8TES - chains E and G of the 24 polymer chains in the assembly; structure by electron microscopy, 3.27 A resolution.

Chain E:
Molecule: Capsid vertex component 2
Organism: Human herpesvirus 5 strain AD169
Reference sequence: P16726 (CVC2_HCMVA); numbering as in UniProt (aligned over 1-642)
Sequence (642 residues; each row starts with the number of its first residue):
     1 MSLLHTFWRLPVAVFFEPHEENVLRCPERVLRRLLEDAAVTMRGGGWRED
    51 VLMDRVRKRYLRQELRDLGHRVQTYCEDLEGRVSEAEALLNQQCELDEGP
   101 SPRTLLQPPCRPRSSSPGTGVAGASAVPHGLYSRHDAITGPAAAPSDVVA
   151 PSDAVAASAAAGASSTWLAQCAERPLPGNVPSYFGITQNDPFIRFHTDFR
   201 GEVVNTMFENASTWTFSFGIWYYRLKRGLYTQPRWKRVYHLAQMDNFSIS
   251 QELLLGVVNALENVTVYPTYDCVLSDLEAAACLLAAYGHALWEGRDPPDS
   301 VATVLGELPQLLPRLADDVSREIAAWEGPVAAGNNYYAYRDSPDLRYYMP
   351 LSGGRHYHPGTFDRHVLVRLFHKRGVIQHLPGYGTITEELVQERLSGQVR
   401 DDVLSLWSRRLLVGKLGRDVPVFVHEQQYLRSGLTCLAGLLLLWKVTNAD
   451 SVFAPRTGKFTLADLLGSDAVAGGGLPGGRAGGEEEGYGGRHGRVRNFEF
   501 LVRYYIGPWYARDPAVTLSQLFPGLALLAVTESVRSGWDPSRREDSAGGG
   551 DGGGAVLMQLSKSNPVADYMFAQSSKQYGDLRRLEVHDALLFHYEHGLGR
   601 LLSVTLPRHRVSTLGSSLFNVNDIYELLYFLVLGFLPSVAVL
Disordered / not traced: 1-11, 96-642

Chain G:
Molecule: Capsid vertex component 1
Organism: Human herpesvirus 5 strain AD169
Reference sequence: P16799 (CVC1_HCMVA); residues 1-594 here = UniProt positions 1-594
Sequence (594 residues; each row starts with the number of its first residue):
     1 METHLYSDLAFEARFADDEQLPLHLVLDQEVLSNEEAETLRYVYYRNVDS
    51 AGRSTGRAPGGDEDDAPASDDAEDAVGGDRAFDRERRTWQRACFRVLPRP
   101 LELLDYLRQSGLTVTLEKEQRVRMFYAVFTTLGLRCPDNRLSGAQTLHLR
   151 LVWPDGSYRDWEFLARDLLREEMEANKRDRQHQLATTTNHRRRGGLRNNL
   201 DNGSDRRLPEAAVASLETAVSTPFFEIPNGAGTSSANGDGRFSNLEQRVA
   251 RLLRGDEEFIYHAGPLEPPSKIRGHELVQLRLDVNPDLMYATDPHDRDEV
   301 ARTDEWKGAGVSRLREVWDVQHRVRLRVLWYVNSFWRSRELSYDDHEVEL
   351 YRALDAYRARIAVEYVLIRAVRDEIYAVLRRDGGALPQRFACHVSRNMSW
   401 RVVWELCRHALALWMDWADVRSCIIKALTPRLSRGAAAAAQRARRQRERS
   451 APKPQELLFGPRNESGPPAEQTWYADVVRCVRAQVDLGVEVRAARCPRTG
   501 LWIVRDRRGRLRRWLSQPEVCVLYVTPDLDFYWVLPGGFAVSSRVTLHGL
   551 AQRALRDRFQNFEAVLARGMHVEAGRQEPETPRVSGRRLPFDDL
Disordered / not traced: 177-297, 593-594

How chain E and chain G interact:
Pairs across the interface (68):
  Phe15(E) - His393(G)
  Phe15(E) - Val394(G)
  Phe15(E) - Ser395(G)
  Phe16(E) - His393(G)
  Phe16(E) - Val394(G)  hydrogen bond (backbone-backbone)
  Phe16(E) - Arg396(G)
  Glu17(E) - His393(G)
  Pro18(E) - Gln388(G)
  Pro18(E) - Ala391(G)  hydrophobic
  Pro18(E) - Cys392(G)
  Pro18(E) - His393(G)
  Pro18(E) - Thr499(G)
  Pro18(E) - Leu501(G)  hydrophobic
  His19(E) - Gln388(G)  hydrogen bond (backbone-side chain)
  His19(E) - Leu501(G)
  Glu20(E) - Arg389(G)  hydrogen bond (backbone-side chain)
  Asn22(E) - Pro387(G)
  Asn22(E) - Gln388(G)  hydrogen bond
  Asn22(E) - Phe539(G)
  Val23(E) - Leu386(G)
  Val23(E) - Pro387(G)
  Leu24(E) - Gly384(G)
  Leu24(E) - Ala385(G)
  Leu24(E) - Leu386(G)  hydrogen bond (backbone-backbone)
  Leu24(E) - Trp400(G)  hydrophobic
  Leu24(E) - Trp404(G)
  Leu24(E) - Phe539(G)  hydrophobic
  Arg25(E) - Gly384(G)
  Arg25(E) - Trp404(G)  hydrogen bond (backbone-side chain)
  Cys26(E) - Gly384(G)  hydrogen bond (backbone-backbone)
  Cys26(E) - Trp404(G)  hydrophobic
  Pro27(E) - Arg401(G)
  Val30(E) - Trp404(G)  hydrophobic
  Leu31(E) - Leu379(G)
  Leu31(E) - Gly383(G)
  Arg33(E) - Glu405(G)  salt bridge
  Arg33(E) - Arg408(G)
  Leu34(E) - Tyr376(G)
  Leu34(E) - Leu379(G)  hydrophobic
  Leu34(E) - Arg408(G)
  Leu35(E) - Arg380(G)
  Asp37(E) - Arg408(G)  salt bridge
  Ala38(E) - Tyr376(G)  hydrophobic
  Thr41(E) - Arg372(G)
  Met42(E) - Arg372(G)
  Met42(E) - Asp373(G)
  Trp47(E) - Arg358(G)
  Trp47(E) - Arg369(G)
  Arg48(E) - Tyr365(G)
  Arg48(E) - Met415(G)  hydrogen bond (side chain-backbone)
  Arg48(E) - Asp416(G)  hydrogen bond (side chain-backbone)
  Glu49(E) - Arg358(G)
  Glu49(E) - Ala362(G)
  Glu49(E) - Tyr365(G)
  Glu49(E) - Arg369(G)  salt bridge
  Asp50(E) - Arg358(G)  salt bridge
  Leu52(E) - Ile361(G)  hydrophobic
  Leu52(E) - Tyr365(G)  hydrophobic
  Met53(E) - Tyr357(G)  hydrophobic
  Met53(E) - Arg358(G)
  Val56(E) - Val320(G)  hydrophobic
  Arg59(E) - Val320(G)  hydrogen bond (side chain-backbone)
  Arg59(E) - Gln321(G)  hydrogen bond (side chain-backbone)
  Arg59(E) - His322(G)
  Tyr60(E) - Asp167(G)  hydrogen bond
  Glu64(E) - Arg166(G)  salt bridge
  Glu64(E) - Arg170(G)  salt bridge
  Asp67(E) - Arg170(G)  salt bridge
Interface residues without a listed pair, chain E (34 interface residues in all): Arg57, Arg71
Interface residues without a listed pair, chain G (44 interface residues in all): Leu164, Glu174, Leu354, Asp355

In short:
The interface between chain E and chain G involves 34 residues on one side and 44 on the other; the contacts
include 12 hydrogen bonds and 7 salt bridges. Polar pairs include Arg33(E)-Glu405(G), Asp37(E)-Arg408(G) and
Glu49(E)-Arg369(G).
Here chain E is Capsid vertex component 2 and chain G is Capsid vertex component 1, both from Human
herpesvirus 5 strain AD169. Entry 8TES (Human cytomegalovirus portal vertex, virion configuration 2 (VC2)) was
determined by electron microscopy together with 8TEP, 8TET, 8TEU and 8TEW from the same study.
